Entry 6NBF (electron microscopy, 3.00 A resolution); this record covers chains B and N of the 6 polymer chains in the assembly.

Chain B:
Name: Guanine nucleotide-binding protein G(I)/G(S)/G(T) subunit beta-1
From: Rattus norvegicus
UniProtKB: P54311 (GBB1_RAT); numbering as in UniProt (aligned over 2-340)
Amino-acid sequence (345 residues; row label = number of the first residue in the row; numbers below 1 keep their minus sign (Met-4 is residue -4)):
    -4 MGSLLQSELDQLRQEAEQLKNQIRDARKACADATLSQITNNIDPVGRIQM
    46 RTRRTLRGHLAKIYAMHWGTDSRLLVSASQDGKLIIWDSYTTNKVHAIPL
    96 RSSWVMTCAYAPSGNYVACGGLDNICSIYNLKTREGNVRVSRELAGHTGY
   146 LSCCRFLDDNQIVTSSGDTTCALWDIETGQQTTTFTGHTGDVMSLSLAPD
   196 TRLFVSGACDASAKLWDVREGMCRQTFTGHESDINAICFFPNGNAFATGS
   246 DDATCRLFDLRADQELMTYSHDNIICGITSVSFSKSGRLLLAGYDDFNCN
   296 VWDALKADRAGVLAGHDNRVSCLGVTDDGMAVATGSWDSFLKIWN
Unresolved in the structure: -4 to 2
Differences from the reference sequence: initiating methionine (-4); expression tag (-3 to 1)
Curated features (UniProtKB/Swiss-Prot):
  - modified residue: Ser2 (N-acetylserine), His266 (Phosphohistidine)

Chain N:
Name: Nanobody-35
From: synthetic construct
Notes: antibody fragment or engineered binder
Amino-acid sequence (126 residues; numbered 1 to 126; the number before each row is that of its first residue):
     1 QVQLQESGGGLVQPGGSLRLSCAASGFTFSNYKMNWVRQAPGKGLEWVSD
    51 ISQSGASISYTGSVKGRFTISRDNAKNTLYLQMNSLKPEDTAVYYCARCP
   101 APFTRDCFDVTSTTYAYRGQGTQVTV
Disulfides: Cys22-Cys96, Cys99-Cys107

Chain B / chain N interface:
Residue-residue contacts (17):
  Arg19(B) - Gln1(N)  hydrogen bond
  Arg19(B) - Gln3(N)  hydrogen bond
  Thr184(B) - Thr114(N)
  Cys204(B) - Tyr117(N)
  Asp205(B) - Ala116(N)
  Thr223(B) - Gln1(N)
  Glu226(B) - Val2(N)
  Glu226(B) - Gly26(N)
  Glu226(B) - Phe27(N)
  Glu226(B) - Thr28(N)
  Glu226(B) - Tyr32(N)  hydrogen bond
  Glu226(B) - Arg98(N)  hydrogen bond (backbone-side chain)
  Ser227(B) - Pro100(N)  hydrogen bond (side chain-backbone)
  Ser227(B) - Tyr117(N)
  Asp228(B) - Tyr117(N)  hydrogen bond
  Asp246(B) - Pro102(N)
  Ile270(B) - Phe103(N)  hydrophobic
Other interface residues (no listed pair), chain B (14 interface residues in all): Lys15, Ala206, His225, Asp247
Other interface residues (no listed pair), chain N (15 interface residues in all): Ala101

Summary:
The interface between chain B and chain N involves 14 residues on one side and 15 on the other, with 6
hydrogen bonds. Polar contacts include Arg19(B)-Gln1(N), Arg19(B)-Gln3(N) and Glu226(B)-Tyr32(N).
Chain B is Guanine nucleotide-binding protein G(I)/G(S)/G(T) subunit beta-1 (Rattus norvegicus) and chain N is
Nanobody-35 (synthetic construct); the structure, Cryo-EM structure of parathyroid hormone receptor type 1 in
complex with a long-acting parathyroid hormone analog ..., was determined by electron microscopy together with
6NBH and 6NBI from the same study.
